Entry 8FPJ (electron microscopy, 2.74 A resolution); this record covers chains D and E of the 5 polymer chains in the assembly.

[Chain D (and E)]
Name: Phosphoprotein
From: Human metapneumovirus
Notes: chain E of this document is another copy of the same molecule, construct and numbering; everything in this record applies to it too
Reference sequence: Q8B9Q8 (PHOSP_HMPVC); residue numbers follow UniProt; this construct covers 1-294
Sequence (310 residues; row label = number of the first residue in the row):
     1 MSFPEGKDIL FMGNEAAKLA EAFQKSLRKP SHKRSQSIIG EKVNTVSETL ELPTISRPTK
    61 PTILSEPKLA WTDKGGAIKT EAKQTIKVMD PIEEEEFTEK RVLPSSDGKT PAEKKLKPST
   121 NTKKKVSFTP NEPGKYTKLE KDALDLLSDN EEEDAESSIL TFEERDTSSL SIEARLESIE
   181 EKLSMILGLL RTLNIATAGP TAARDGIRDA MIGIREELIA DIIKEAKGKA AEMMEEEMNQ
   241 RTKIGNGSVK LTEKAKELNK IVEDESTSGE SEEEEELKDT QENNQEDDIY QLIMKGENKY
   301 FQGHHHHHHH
Not modelled in the structure: 1-171, 219-310 (chain E: 1-172, 194-203, 227-229, 232-310)
Sequence notes: expression tag (295-310)
Swiss-Prot annotation at these positions:
  - region: Met12 to Arg28 (Binding to monomeric RNA-free nucleoprotein), Lys123 to Phe128 (Binding to host phosphatase PP1), Lys135 to Ser157 (Binding to protein M2-1), Ser169 to Asn194 (Oligomerization and binding to RNA-directed RNA polymerase L), Leu251 to Asp279 (Binding to RNA-directed RNA polymerase L), Gln281 to Met294 (Binding to the N-RNA complex)
  - modified residue (Phosphoserine): Ser106, Ser148, Ser157, Ser158, Ser168, Ser171

[How chain D and chain E interact]
Pairs across the interface - 29 pairs, chain D then chain E:
  Leu176(D) - Arg175(E)
  Leu176(D) - Ile179(E)  hydrophobic
  Glu177(D) - Arg175(E)
  Ile179(D) - Ile179(E)  hydrophobic
  Glu180(D) - Arg175(E)
  Glu180(D) - Ser178(E)  hydrogen bond
  Glu180(D) - Ile179(E)
  Glu180(D) - Lys182(E)  salt bridge
  Leu183(D) - Ile179(E)  hydrophobic
  Leu183(D) - Leu183(E)  hydrophobic
  Ser184(D) - Lys182(E)  hydrogen bond
  Ile186(D) - Ile186(E)  hydrophobic
  Leu187(D) - Lys182(E)
  Leu187(D) - Met185(E)  hydrophobic
  Leu187(D) - Ile186(E)  hydrophobic
  Leu190(D) - Ile186(E)
  Leu190(D) - Leu189(E)  hydrophobic
  Leu190(D) - Leu190(E)
  Arg191(D) - Asp209(E)
  Ile207(D) - Ile207(E)  hydrophobic
  Ile207(D) - Met211(E)  hydrophobic
  Ala210(D) - Met211(E)  hydrophobic
  Met211(D) - Ile214(E)  hydrophobic
  Ile214(D) - Ile214(E)  hydrophobic
  Ile214(D) - Leu218(E)  hydrophobic
  Glu217(D) - Arg215(E)  salt bridge
  Leu218(D) - Arg215(E)
  Leu218(D) - Leu218(E)  hydrophobic
  Leu218(D) - Ile222(E)  hydrophobic
Other interface residues (no listed pair), chain D (18 interface residues in all): Ala198, Gly206
Other interface residues (no listed pair), chain E (19 interface residues in all): Thr192, Leu193, Ile219

[Summary]
18 residues of chain D face 19 of chain E across their interface, with 2 hydrogen bonds and 2 salt bridges.
Among the polar pairs are Glu180(D)-Lys182(E), Glu217(D)-Arg215(E) and Glu180(D)-Ser178(E).
Both chains are Phosphoprotein (Human metapneumovirus). Entry 8FPJ (Co-structure of the Human
Metapneunomovirus RNA-dependent RNA polymerase with MRK-1) was determined by electron microscopy (same
publication as 8FPI).
